Entry 7XK6 (electron microscopy, 3.00 A resolution); this record covers chains B and D of the 6 polymer chains in the assembly.

# Chain B
Molecule: Na(+)-translocating NADH-quinone reductase subunit B
Source organism: Vibrio cholerae O395
Notes: EC 7.2.1.1
UniProtKB: A5F5X0 (NQRB_VIBC3); numbering as in UniProt (aligned over 1-415)
Sequence (415 residues; numbered 1 to 415; the number before each row is that of its first residue):
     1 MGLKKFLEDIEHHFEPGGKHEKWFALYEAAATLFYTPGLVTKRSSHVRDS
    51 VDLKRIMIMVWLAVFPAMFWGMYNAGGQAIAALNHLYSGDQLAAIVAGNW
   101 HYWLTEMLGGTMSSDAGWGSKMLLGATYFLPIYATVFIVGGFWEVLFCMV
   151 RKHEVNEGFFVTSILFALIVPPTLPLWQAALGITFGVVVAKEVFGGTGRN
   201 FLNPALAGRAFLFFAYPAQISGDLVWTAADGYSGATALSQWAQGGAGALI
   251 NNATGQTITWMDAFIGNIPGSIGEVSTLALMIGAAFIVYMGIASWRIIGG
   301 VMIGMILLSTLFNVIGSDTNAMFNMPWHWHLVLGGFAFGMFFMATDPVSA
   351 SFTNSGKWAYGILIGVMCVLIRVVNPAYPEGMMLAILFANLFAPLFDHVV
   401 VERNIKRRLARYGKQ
Unresolved in the structure: 1, 414-415
Swiss-Prot annotation at these positions:
  - modified residue: T236 (FMN phosphoryl threonine)
Covalent attachments: flavin mononucleotide (FMN) linked to T236
Ligand contacts:
  - Aurachin D (0NI): L26, A29, A30, L33, K54, M57, I58, F137, G141, E144, V145, V155, N156, E157, G158, F159, F160
  - FMN (flavin mononucleotide), molecule 1: I169, R209, F213, W226, A237, L238, S239, G270, S271, E274, G334, G335, F338, G339, M343, Y378, P379, E380, G381, M382, M383, L384
  - FMN, molecule 2: F213, F214, P217, S221, G222, D223, Q243, A377, Y378, P379
  - riboflavin (RBF): I56, M57, V60, G158, V161, T162, L165, K191, G196, T197, G198, N200, N203, P204, A205, I292, A293, F342, M343, T345, D346, P347, V348, S349
Reported in the primary citation:
  - conformationally variable residues (order/disorder transition): G2 to L26
  - binding site for Aurachin D: E157, F160
  - contacts within the chain: K54-E157 (water-mediated contact)
  - mutagenesis - E157A (Kd 2.0 uM): decreased binding to Aurachin D
  - mutagenesis - E157A: decreased catalytic activity

# Chain D
Molecule: Na(+)-translocating NADH-quinone reductase subunit D
Source organism: Vibrio cholerae O395
Notes: EC 7.2.1.1
UniProtKB: A5F5Y6 (NQRD_VIBC3); residues 1-210 here = UniProt positions 1-210
Sequence (210 residues; numbered 1 to 210; the number before each row is that of its first residue):
     1 MSSAKELKKSVLAPVLDNNPIALQVLGVCSALAVTTKLETAFVMTLAVMF
    51 VTALSNFFVSLIRNHIPNSVRIIVQMAIIASLVIVVDQILKAYLYDISKQ
   101 LSVFVGLIITNCIVMGRAEAFAMKSEPIPSFIDGIGNGLGYGFVLMTVGF
   151 FRELLGSGKLFGLEVLPLISNGGWYQPNGLMLLAPSAFFLIGFMIWAIRT
   201 FKPEQVEAKE
Unresolved in the structure: 1-6
Metal / ion sites: 2Fe-2S cluster Fe near T110 (its only coordinating residue here)
Ligand contacts: 2Fe-2S cluster (FES): G27, V28, C29, T110, N111, C112

# Interface between chain B and chain D
Pairs across the interface (10):
  W177(B) - Q176(D)
  F211(B) - L180(D)  hydrophobic
  F214(B) - G179(D)
  F214(B) - L180(D)  hydrophobic
  A215(B) - N178(D)
  A215(B) - G179(D)  hydrogen bond (backbone-backbone)
  A215(B) - L180(D)
  Y216(B) - Q176(D)
  Y216(B) - P177(D)
  Q219(B) - Q176(D)
Other interface residues (no listed pair), chain B (10 interface residues in all): F147, Q178, F185, V189
Other interface residues (no listed pair), chain D (8 interface residues in all): L183, F189, W196

# Overview
Chain B and chain D form an interface of 10 and 8 residues respectively; the contacts include 1 hydrogen bond.
Its one hydrogen bond, A215(B)-G179(D), is backbone to backbone. From the paper: a binding site for Aurachin D
at E157(B) and F160(B); E157A of chain B reduces binding to Aurachin D.
Here chain B is Na(+)-translocating NADH-quinone reductase subunit B and chain D is Na(+)-translocating
NADH-quinone reductase subunit D, both from Vibrio cholerae O395. Entry 7XK6 (Cryo-EM structure of Na+-pumping
NADH-ubiquinone oxidoreductase from Vibrio cholerae, with aurachin D-42) was determined by electron microscopy
together with 7XK3, 7XK4, 7XK5 and 7XK7 from the same study.
